9MIN - chains A and D of the 5 polymer chains in the assembly; structure by X-ray diffraction, 2.05 A resolution.

[Chain A]
Molecule: HLA class I antigen
Organism: Homo sapiens
Notes: engineered mutation(s): insertion of MG at N-terminus - cloning artifact
Reference sequence: Q53Z42 (Q53Z42_HUMAN); residues 0-276 here correspond to UniProt positions 24-300 (UniProt number = residue number + 24)
Amino-acid sequence (278 residues; numbered -1 to 276; the number before each row is that of its first residue; numbers below 1 keep their minus sign (Met-1 is residue -1)):
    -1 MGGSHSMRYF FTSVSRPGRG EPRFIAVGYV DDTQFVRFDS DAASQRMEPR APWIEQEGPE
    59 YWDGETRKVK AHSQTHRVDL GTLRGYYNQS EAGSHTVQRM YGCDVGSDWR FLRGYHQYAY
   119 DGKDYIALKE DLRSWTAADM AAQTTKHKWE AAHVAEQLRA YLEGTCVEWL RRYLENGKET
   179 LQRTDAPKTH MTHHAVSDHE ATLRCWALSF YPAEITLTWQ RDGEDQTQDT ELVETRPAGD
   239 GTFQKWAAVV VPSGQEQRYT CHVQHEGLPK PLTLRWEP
Disordered / not traced: -1 to 0, 276
Construct notes: initiating methionine (-1); conflict Gly0 (Ala24 in Q53Z42)
Cystine bridges: Cys101-Cys164, Cys203-Cys259

[Chain D]
Molecule: designed minibinder KH46
Organism: synthetic construct
Amino-acid sequence (136 residues; each row starts with the number of its first residue; numbers below 1 keep their minus sign (Met-1 is residue -1)):
    -1 MGAAERLQKM LEEAKELLKK SKEYLEKAKK LLKEGKVDEA LKELEKALLY LVEAVNLLRV
    59 VSAELGDAEL KALVEEAEKY LNKAVTYYYK AKLTKDPEEK KKYVEKSIEY AEKALKIAEE
   119 AVKLAEKVVA AAAALE
Disordered / not traced: -1 to 0, 129-134

[How chain A and chain D interact]
Pairs across the interface (25; chain A residue first):
  Arg65(A) - Tyr48(D)
  Arg65(A) - Glu51(D)  salt bridge
  Lys66(A) - Leu47(D)
  Ala69(A) - Val50(D)  hydrophobic
  Ala69(A) - Asn54(D)
  Gln72(A) - Asn54(D)
  Gln72(A) - Val58(D)
  Thr73(A) - Asn54(D)
  Thr73(A) - Arg57(D)  hydrogen bond
  Arg75(A) - Val58(D)
  Val76(A) - Arg57(D)
  Ala150(A) - Asn80(D)  hydrogen bond (backbone-side chain)
  His151(A) - Asn80(D)
  Val152(A) - Asn80(D)
  Gln155(A) - Asn80(D)
  Gln155(A) - Val83(D)
  Gln155(A) - Thr84(D)
  Gln155(A) - Tyr87(D)
  Ala158(A) - Tyr87(D)  hydrophobic
  Ala158(A) - Lys88(D)
  Tyr159(A) - Tyr87(D)
  Gly162(A) - Leu91(D)
  Thr163(A) - Tyr87(D)
  Thr163(A) - Lys90(D)  hydrogen bond
  Glu166(A) - Lys90(D)
Also at the interface, not in a pair above, chain A (20 interface residues in all): Gly62, Lys146, Glu154, Glu161
Also at the interface, not in a pair above, chain D (18 interface residues in all): Leu15, Glu62, Glu76, Lys81
From the paper, about this interface:
  - interface residues, chain A: Arg65(A), Lys66(A), Ala69(A), Gln72(A), Thr73(A), Val76(A), Lys146(A), His151(A), Gln155(A)
  - interface residues, chain D: Asn54(D), Arg57(D), Asn80(D)

[Summary]
Chain A and chain D form an interface of 20 and 18 residues respectively, with 3 hydrogen bonds and 1 salt
bridge. Polar pairs include Arg65(A)-Glu51(D), Thr73(A)-Arg57(D) and Ala150(A)-Asn80(D). From the paper:
interface residues Arg65(A), Lys66(A) and Asn54(D) among others.
Here chain A is HLA class I antigen (Homo sapiens) and chain D is designed minibinder KH46 (synthetic
construct). Entry 9MIN (Structure of a designed minibinder to NYESO1-A*02:01) was determined by X-ray
diffraction.
